2CEU - chains A and B of the 4 polymer chains in the assembly; structure by X-ray diffraction, 1.80 A resolution.

[Chain A]
Protein: Insulin
Organism: Homo sapiens
Reference sequence: P01308 (INS_HUMAN); residues 1-21 here correspond to UniProt positions 90-110 (UniProt number = residue number + 89)
Chain sequence (21 residues; row label = number of the first residue in the row):
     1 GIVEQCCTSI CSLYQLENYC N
Disulfide bonds: C6-C11

[Chain B]
Protein: Insulin
Organism: Homo sapiens
Reference sequence: P01308 (INS_HUMAN); residues 1-25 here correspond to UniProt positions 25-49 (UniProt number = residue number + 24)
Chain sequence (25 residues; numbered 1 to 25; the number before each row is that of its first residue):
     1 FVNQHLCGSH LVEALYLVCG ERGFF
Disordered / not traced: 1
Reported in the primary citation:
  - conformationally variable residues (loop rearrangement): G20 to G23

[Chain A / chain B interface]
Residue-residue contacts (28; chain A residue first):
  I2(A) with L15(B), hydrophobic
  C6(A) with H5(B); L6(B), hydrogen bond (backbone-backbone); L11(B), hydrophobic
  C7(A) with H5(B), hydrogen bond (backbone-side chain); L6(B), hydrogen bond (backbone-backbone); C7(B), disulfide
  T8(A) with H5(B), hydrogen bond (backbone-side chain)
  S9(A) with H5(B), hydrogen bond (backbone-side chain)
  I10(A) with Q4(B); H5(B)
  L13(A) with V18(B), hydrophobic
  L16(A) with L11(B), hydrophobic; L15(B), hydrophobic; V18(B), hydrophobic
  E17(A) with V18(B)
  N18(A) with F25(B)
  Y19(A) with F24(B); F25(B), hydrogen bond (backbone-backbone)
  C20(A) with C19(B), disulfide; R22(B); G23(B); F24(B), hydrophobic; F25(B)
  N21(A) with R22(B), hydrogen bond (side chain-backbone); G23(B), hydrogen bond (backbone-backbone); F24(B), hydrogen bond (side chain-backbone); F25(B)
Other interface residues (no listed pair), chain A (15 interface residues in all): V3, C11
Other interface residues (no listed pair), chain B (13 interface residues in all): A14
Inter-chain disulfides: C7(A)-C7(B), C20(A)-C19(B)

[In short]
Chain A and chain B form an interface of 15 and 13 residues respectively; the contacts include 2 disulfide
bonds and 9 hydrogen bonds. Among the polar pairs are C7(A)-H5(B), T8(A)-H5(B) and S9(A)-H5(B). From the
paper: conformational variability at G20(B).
Chain A is Insulin and chain B is Insulin, both from Homo sapiens; the structure, Despentapeptide insulin in
acetic acid (pH 2), was determined by X-ray diffraction.
